PDB entry 5CYQ | X-ray diffraction, 2.15 A resolution | chains A and B

Chain A:
Name: HIV-1 reverse transcriptase, p66 subunit
Organism: Human immunodeficiency virus type 1 group M subtype B (isolate BH10)
Notes: EC 2.7.7.49
Reference sequence: P03366 (POL_HV1B1); residues 1-555 here correspond to UniProt positions 600-1154 (UniProt number = residue number + 599)
Sequence (557 residues; row label = number of the first residue in the row; numbers below 1 keep their minus sign (Met-1 is residue -1)):
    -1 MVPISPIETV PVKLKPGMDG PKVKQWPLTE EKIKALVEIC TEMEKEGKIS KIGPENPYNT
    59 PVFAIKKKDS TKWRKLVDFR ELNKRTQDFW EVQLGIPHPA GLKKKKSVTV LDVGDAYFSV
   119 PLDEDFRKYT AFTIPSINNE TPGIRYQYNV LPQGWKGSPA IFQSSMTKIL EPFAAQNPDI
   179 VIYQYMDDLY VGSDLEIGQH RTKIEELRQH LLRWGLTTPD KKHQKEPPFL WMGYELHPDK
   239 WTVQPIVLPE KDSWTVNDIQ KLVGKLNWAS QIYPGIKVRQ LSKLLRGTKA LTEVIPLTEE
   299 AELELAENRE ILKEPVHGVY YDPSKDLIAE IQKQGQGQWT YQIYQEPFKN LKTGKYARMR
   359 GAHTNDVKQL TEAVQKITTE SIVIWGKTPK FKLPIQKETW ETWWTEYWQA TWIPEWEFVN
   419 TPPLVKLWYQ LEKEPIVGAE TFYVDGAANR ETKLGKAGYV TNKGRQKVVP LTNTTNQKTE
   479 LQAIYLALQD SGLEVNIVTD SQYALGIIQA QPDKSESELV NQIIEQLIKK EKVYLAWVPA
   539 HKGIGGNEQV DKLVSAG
Unresolved in the structure: 547-555
Construct notes: expression tag (-1 to 0); engineered mutation Ala172 (Lys771 in P03366), Ala173 (Lys772 in P03366), Ser280 (Cys879 in P03366)
Ligand contacts:
  - 4-bromo-1H-pyrazole (BYZ), molecule 1: Ile5, Ala114, Ser117, Val118, Phe160, Ser163, Met164, Ile167, Leu214
  - 4-bromo-1H-pyrazole (BYZ), molecule 2: Lys20, Val21, Lys22, Asn54, Pro55, Tyr56, Asn57, Thr131, Arg143
  - 4-bromo-1H-pyrazole (BYZ), molecule 3: Gln91, Gly93, Ile94, Pro95, Tyr181
  - 4-bromo-1H-pyrazole (BYZ), molecule 4: Thr165, Leu168, Glu169, Ala172, Ile180
  - 4-bromo-1H-pyrazole (BYZ), molecule 5: Arg277, Arg356, Thr362, Lys512, Ser513, Glu514
  - 4-bromo-1H-pyrazole (BYZ), molecule 6: Tyr441, Val442, Asp443, Gly456, Tyr457, Val458, Lys465, Gly544, Asn545, Glu546
  - 4-bromo-1H-pyrazole (BYZ), molecule 7: Asp443, Gly444, Ala445, Lys454, Ala455, Gly456, Val466
  - 4-bromo-1H-pyrazole (BYZ), molecule 8: Leu452, Gly453, Lys454, Pro468, Leu469
  - Rilpivirine (T27; 4-{[4-({4-[(E)-2-cyanoethenyl]-2,6-dimethylphenyl}amino)pyrimidin-2-yl]amino}benzonitrile): Pro95, Leu100, Lys101, Lys102, Lys103, Val106, Val179, Tyr181, Tyr183, Tyr188, Gly190, Pro225, Phe227, Leu228, Trp229, Leu234, His235, Pro236, Tyr318
From the paper describing this entry:
  - conformationally variable residues: Leu92, Tyr115, Phe116

Chain B:
Name: HIV-1 reverse transcriptase, p51 subunit
Organism: Human immunodeficiency virus type 1 group M subtype B (isolate BH10)
Notes: EC 2.7.7.49
Reference sequence: P03366 (POL_HV1B1); residues 1-428 here correspond to UniProt positions 600-1027 (UniProt number = residue number + 599)
Sequence (428 residues; row label = number of the first residue in the row):
     1 PISPIETVPV KLKPGMDGPK VKQWPLTEEK IKALVEICTE MEKEGKISKI GPENPYNTPV
    61 FAIKKKDSTK WRKLVDFREL NKRTQDFWEV QLGIPHPAGL KKKKSVTVLD VGDAYFSVPL
   121 DEDFRKYTAF TIPSINNETP GIRYQYNVLP QGWKGSPAIF QSSMTKILEP FKKQNPDIVI
   181 YQYMDDLYVG SDLEIGQHRT KIEELRQHLL RWGLTTPDKK HQKEPPFLWM GYELHPDKWT
   241 VQPIVLPEKD SWTVNDIQKL VGKLNWASQI YPGIKVRQLS KLLRGTKALT EVIPLTEEAE
   301 LELAENREIL KEPVHGVYYD PSKDLIAEIQ KQGQGQWTYQ IYQEPFKNLK TGKYARMRGA
   361 HTNDVKQLTE AVQKITTESI VIWGKTPKFK LPIQKETWET WWTEYWQATW IPEWEFVNTP
   421 PLVKLWYQ
Unresolved in the structure: 1-4, 215-223
Construct notes: engineered mutation Ser280 (Cys879 in P03366)
Ligand contacts:
  - 4-bromo-1H-pyrazole (BYZ), molecule 1: Trp24, Pro25, Leu26, Ile31, Pro133, Ser134, Ile135, Asn136, Asn137
  - 4-bromo-1H-pyrazole (BYZ), molecule 2: Lys65, Val108, Asp186, Tyr188, Tyr232, Thr377, Gln407, Ala408, Thr409, Trp410
  - 4-bromo-1H-pyrazole (BYZ), molecule 3: Leu74, Val75, Asp76, Phe77, Arg78, Asn81, Gly152, Met184, Thr409, Trp410, Ile411
  - 4-bromo-1H-pyrazole (BYZ), molecule 4: Val111, Ala114, Phe160, Met164, Ile167, Leu209, Leu210, Trp212, Pro225, Leu228
  - 4-bromo-1H-pyrazole (BYZ), molecule 5: Asn137, Glu138, Thr139, Pro140
  - 4-bromo-1H-pyrazole (BYZ), molecule 6: Tyr232, Leu234, Trp239, Tyr354, Arg356, Lys374, Thr377, Glu378
  - 4-bromo-1H-pyrazole (BYZ), molecule 7: Tyr232, Arg358, Gln373, Lys374, Thr377, Gln407, Ala408
  - 4-bromo-1H-pyrazole (BYZ), molecule 8: Pro247, Lys249, Trp252, Asp256, Lys259, Leu260, Lys263

How chain A and chain B interact:
Contacting residue pairs (113; chain A residue first):
  Val8(A) - Glu53(B)
  Pro9(A) - Glu53(B)
  Gln85(A) - Glu53(B)  hydrogen bond (side chain-backbone)
  Asp86(A) - Lys20(B)  salt bridge
  Asp86(A) - Pro55(B)
  Phe87(A) - Pro52(B)
  Phe87(A) - Glu53(B)
  Phe87(A) - Pro55(B)
  Trp88(A) - Pro52(B)  hydrogen bond (backbone-backbone)
  Trp88(A) - Asn54(B)
  Trp88(A) - Pro55(B)
  Trp88(A) - Asn57(B)
  Trp88(A) - Thr131(B)
  Trp88(A) - Arg143(B)
  Leu92(A) - Thr131(B)
  Leu92(A) - Asn137(B)
  Gly93(A) - Asn137(B)
  Pro95(A) - Asn136(B)
  Pro95(A) - Asn137(B)
  His96(A) - Asn136(B)  hydrogen bond (backbone-side chain)
  Gly99(A) - Asn136(B)
  Gly99(A) - Glu138(B)
  Leu100(A) - Asn136(B)
  Leu100(A) - Glu138(B)
  Lys101(A) - Glu138(B)  salt bridge
  Ser162(A) - Pro52(B)
  Thr165(A) - Pro140(B)
  Gln373(A) - Thr397(B)
  Gln373(A) - Thr400(B)
  Gln373(A) - Trp401(B)  hydrogen bond
  Thr376(A) - Thr400(B)
  Thr376(A) - Trp401(B)
  Thr377(A) - Thr400(B)
  Ile380(A) - Pro25(B)  hydrophobic
  Ile380(A) - Leu26(B)
  Ile380(A) - Thr27(B)
  Val381(A) - Pro25(B)  hydrophobic
  Val381(A) - Ile135(B)
  Val381(A) - Asn136(B)  hydrogen bond (backbone-backbone)
  Ile382(A) - Ile135(B)
  Ile382(A) - Asn136(B)
  Trp383(A) - Ile135(B)
  Gly384(A) - Thr27(B)
  Gly384(A) - Glu28(B)  hydrogen bond (backbone-backbone)
  Gly384(A) - Ile135(B)
  Trp402(A) - Lys331(B)  hydrogen bond (backbone-side chain)
  Trp402(A) - His361(B)
  Trp402(A) - Thr362(B)
  Trp402(A) - Asp364(B)
  Tyr405(A) - Lys331(B)  hydrogen bond (backbone-side chain)
  Trp406(A) - Lys331(B)
  Trp406(A) - Val417(B)
  Trp406(A) - Asn418(B)
  Trp406(A) - Thr419(B)
  Trp406(A) - Pro420(B)
  Trp406(A) - Pro421(B)
  Gln407(A) - Lys331(B)  hydrogen bond (backbone-side chain)
  Gln407(A) - Asp364(B)
  Gln407(A) - Pro392(B)
  Gln407(A) - Ile393(B)
  Gln407(A) - Gln394(B)  hydrogen bond
  Gln407(A) - Val417(B)  hydrogen bond (side chain-backbone)
  Ala408(A) - Trp337(B)  hydrophobic
  Ala408(A) - Asp364(B)
  Ala408(A) - Pro392(B)  hydrogen bond (backbone-backbone)
  Ala408(A) - Ile393(B)
  Thr409(A) - Asp364(B)  hydrogen bond (backbone-side chain)
  Thr409(A) - Val365(B)
  Trp410(A) - Thr362(B)
  Trp410(A) - Asn363(B)
  Trp410(A) - Val365(B)  hydrophobic
  Trp410(A) - Trp401(B)
  Trp410(A) - Tyr405(B)
  Pro412(A) - Trp401(B)  hydrophobic
  Pro433(A) - Asn255(B)
  Pro433(A) - Leu289(B)  hydrophobic
  Pro433(A) - Thr290(B)
  Ile434(A) - Thr290(B)
  Val435(A) - Thr290(B)
  Thr439(A) - Ala288(B)
  Thr439(A) - Leu289(B)  hydrogen bond (side chain-backbone)
  Tyr441(A) - Val254(B)
  Tyr441(A) - Gln258(B)
  Tyr441(A) - Thr286(B)
  Tyr441(A) - Lys287(B)  hydrogen bond (side chain-backbone)
  Val458(A) - Thr286(B)
  Thr459(A) - Thr286(B)
  Asn460(A) - Thr286(B)
  Asn460(A) - Lys287(B)
  Asn460(A) - Ala288(B)
  Asn494(A) - Leu289(B)
  Val496(A) - Gln258(B)
  Val496(A) - Leu289(B)  hydrophobic
  Gln500(A) - Leu422(B)
  Gly504(A) - Pro420(B)
  Gln507(A) - Pro420(B)
  Tyr532(A) - Asn255(B)  hydrogen bond
  Tyr532(A) - Leu289(B)  hydrophobic
  Trp535(A) - Leu422(B)
  Trp535(A) - Trp426(B)  hydrophobic
  Val536(A) - Gln258(B)
  Pro537(A) - Gly262(B)
  Pro537(A) - Asn265(B)
  Lys540(A) - Asn265(B)
  Lys540(A) - Val276(B)
  Lys540(A) - Ser280(B)  hydrogen bond (backbone-side chain)
  Gly541(A) - Ser280(B)
  Ile542(A) - Leu283(B)  hydrophobic
  Gly543(A) - Leu283(B)  hydrogen bond (backbone-backbone)
  Gly543(A) - Arg284(B)
  Gly543(A) - Gly285(B)
  Gly544(A) - Gly285(B)  hydrogen bond (backbone-backbone)
  Gly544(A) - Thr286(B)
Other interface residues (no listed pair), chain A (66 interface residues in all): Val90, Gln91, Ile94, Ala158, Ile159, Ile180, Tyr181, Thr369, Thr386, Thr403, Leu503, Ala508, Ala534
Other interface residues (no listed pair), chain B (60 interface residues in all): Tyr56, Pro133, Gly141, Val261, Leu368, Glu396, Lys424

Summary:
Chain A and chain B form an interface of 66 and 60 residues respectively; the contacts include 19 hydrogen
bonds and 2 salt bridges. Among the polar pairs are Asp86(A)-Lys20(B), Lys101(A)-Glu138(B) and
Gln85(A)-Glu53(B). One 4-bromo-1H-pyrazole molecule is bound between chain A and chain B. The paper reports
conformational variability at Leu92(A), Tyr115(A) and Phe116(A).
Chain A is HIV-1 reverse transcriptase, p66 subunit and chain B is HIV-1 reverse transcriptase, p51 subunit,
both from Human immunodeficiency virus type 1 group M subtype B (isolate BH10); the structure, HIV-1 reverse
transcriptase complexed with 4-bromopyrazole, was determined by X-ray diffraction (same publication as 5CW1
and 5CYM).
